3K9F - chains D and H of the 8 polymer chains in the assembly; structure by X-ray diffraction, 2.90 A resolution.

# Chain D
Name: DNA topoisomerase 4 subunit B
From: Streptococcus pneumoniae
Notes: EC 5.99.1.-
UniProt: Q59961 (PARE_STRPN); numbering as in UniProt (aligned over 404-647)
Sequence (268 residues; row label = number of the first residue in the row):
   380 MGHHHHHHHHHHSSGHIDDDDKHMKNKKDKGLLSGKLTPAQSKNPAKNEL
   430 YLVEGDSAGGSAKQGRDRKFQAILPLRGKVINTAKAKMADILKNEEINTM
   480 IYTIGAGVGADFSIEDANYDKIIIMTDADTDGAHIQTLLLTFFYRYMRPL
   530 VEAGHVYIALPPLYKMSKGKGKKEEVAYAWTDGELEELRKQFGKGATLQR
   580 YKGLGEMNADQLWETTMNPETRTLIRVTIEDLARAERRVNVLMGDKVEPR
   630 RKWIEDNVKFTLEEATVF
Not modelled in the structure: 380-414, 488-489, 495, 548, 641-647
Differences from the reference sequence: initiating methionine (380); expression tag (381-403)
Small-molecule neighbours:
  - Levofloxacin (LFX; (3S)-9-fluoro-3-methyl-10-(4-methylpiperazin-1-yl)-7-oxo-2,3-dihydro-7H-[1,4]oxazino[2,3,4-ij]quinoline-6-carboxylic acid): Arg-456, Gly-457, Glu-475
  - Mg2+ (MG): Asp-506, Asp-508, Lys-581
Curated features (UniProtKB/Swiss-Prot):
  - binding site (Mg(2+)): Glu-433, Asp-506, Asp-508
  - site (Interaction with DNA): Lys-458, Asn-461, His-513, Arg-629

# Chain H
Molecule: 19-nt DNA strand
Sequence (19 nucleotides; each row starts with the number of its first residue):
     1 GACTATGCACGTAAAACAG
Not modelled in the structure: 12-19

# Chain D / chain H interface
Contacting residue pairs (18):
  Lys-458(D) with DT6(H), base contact; DG7(H), sugar contact
  Val-459(D) with DG7(H), sugar contact
  Ile-460(D) with DT6(H), phosphate contact; DG7(H), phosphate contact
  Asn-461(D) with DG7(H), hydrogen bond to the phosphate; DC8(H), hydrogen bond to the phosphate
  Lys-464(D) with DC8(H), salt bridge to the phosphate; DA9(H), salt bridge to the phosphate
  Asn-473(D) with DT6(H), phosphate contact
  His-513(D) with DG7(H), hydrogen bond to the phosphate; DC8(H), salt bridge to the phosphate
  Leu-517(D) with DG7(H), phosphate contact
  Val-626(D) with DA9(H), phosphate contact; DC10(H), phosphate contact
  Arg-629(D) with DC8(H), phosphate contact; DA9(H), salt bridge to the phosphate
  Arg-630(D) with DC10(H), salt bridge to the phosphate
Also at the interface, not in a pair above, chain D (14 interface residues in all): Arg-456, Gly-457, Met-622
Also at the interface, not in a pair above, chain H (6 interface residues in all): DA5

# Summary
14 residues of chain D and 6 residues of chain H are in contact, with 3 hydrogen bonds and 5 salt bridges.
Polar contacts include Asn-461(D)/DG7(H), Asn-461(D)/DC8(H) and His-513(D)/DG7(H). Ligands of chain D: Mg2+
and Levofloxacin.
Here chain D is DNA topoisomerase 4 subunit B (Streptococcus pneumoniae) and chain H is a 19-nt DNA strand.
Entry 3K9F (Detailed structural insight into the quinolone-DNA cleavage complex of type IIA topoisomerases)
was determined by X-ray diffraction (same publication as 3KSA, 3KSB and 3LTN).
